Entry 1M8J (X-ray diffraction, 2.40 A resolution); this record covers chain A.

== Chain A ==
Molecule: Nicotinamide-nucleotide Adenylyltransferase
From: Methanothermobacter thermautotrophicus
Notes: EC 2.7.7.1
UniProtKB: O26253 (NADM_METTH); residues 4-181 here correspond to UniProt positions 1-178 (UniProt number = residue number - 3)
Sequence (181 residues; numbered 1 to 181; the number before each row is that of its first residue):
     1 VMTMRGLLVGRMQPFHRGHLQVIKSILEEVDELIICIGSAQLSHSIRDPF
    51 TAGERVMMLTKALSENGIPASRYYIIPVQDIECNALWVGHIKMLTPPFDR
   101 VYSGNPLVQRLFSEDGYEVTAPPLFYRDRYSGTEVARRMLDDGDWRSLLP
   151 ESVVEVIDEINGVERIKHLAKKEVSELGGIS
Not modelled in the structure: 1-3, 171-181
Sequence notes: cloning artifact (1-3); engineered mutation A136 (Arg133 in O26253)
Small-molecule neighbours: NAD (nicotinamide-adenine-dinucleotide): L8, V9, G10, R11, M12, H16, G18, H19, V22, G38, S39, D80, I81, C83, N84, W87, Y102, S103, G104, N105, L107, V108, L111, P123, L124, F125, Y126, R127, Y130

== In short ==
Chain A binds NAD.
Chain A is Nicotinamide-nucleotide Adenylyltransferase (Methanothermobacter thermautotrophicus); the
structure, Crystal Structure Of Methanobacterium Thermoautotrophicum Nicotinamide Mononucleotide
Adenylyltransferase Mutant R136A complexed with NAD, was determined by X-ray diffraction (same publication as
1M8F, 1M8G and 1M8K).
